PDB entry 1MF1 | X-ray diffraction, 2.70 A resolution | chain A

Chain A:
Protein: Adenylosuccinate Synthetase
Source organism: Mus musculus
Notes: EC 6.3.4.4
Reference sequence: P28650 (PURA1_MOUSE); residues 1-457 here = UniProt positions 1-457
Chain sequence (457 residues; each row starts with the number of its first residue):
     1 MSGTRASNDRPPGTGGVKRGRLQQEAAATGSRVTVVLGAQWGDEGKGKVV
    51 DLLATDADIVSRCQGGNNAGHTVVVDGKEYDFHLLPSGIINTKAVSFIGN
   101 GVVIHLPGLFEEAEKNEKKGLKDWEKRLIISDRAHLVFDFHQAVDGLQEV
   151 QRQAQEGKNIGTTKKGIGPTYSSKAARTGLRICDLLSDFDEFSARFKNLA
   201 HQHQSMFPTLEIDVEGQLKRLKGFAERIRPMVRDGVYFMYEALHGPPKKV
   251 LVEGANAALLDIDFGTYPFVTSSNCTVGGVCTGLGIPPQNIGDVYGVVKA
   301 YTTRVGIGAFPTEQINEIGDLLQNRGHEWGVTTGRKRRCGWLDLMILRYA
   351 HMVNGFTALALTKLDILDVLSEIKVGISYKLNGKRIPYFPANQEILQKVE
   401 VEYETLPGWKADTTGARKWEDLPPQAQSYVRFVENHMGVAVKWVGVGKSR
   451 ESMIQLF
Not modelled in the structure: 1-27
Curated features (UniProtKB/Swiss-Prot):
  - active site: D43 (Proton acceptor), H71 (Proton donor)
  - binding site (GTP): G42 to K48, G70 to T72, R337, K363 to D365, G445 to K448
  - binding site (IMP): D43 to K46, N68 to H71, T163, R177, N256, T271, R335
  - binding site (Mg(2+)): D43, G70
  - binding site (substrate): D43, V331 to R337
Residues lining bound ligands: adenosine monophosphate (AMP): W41, G42, D43, N68, A69, I160, G161, T162, T163, K164, R177, N256, L260, V270, T271, R304, V305, G306, I307

In short:
Ligands of chain A: adenosine monophosphate. UniProt lists active-site residues D43 and H71, 18 GTP-binding
residues, 13 IMP-binding residues and Mg2+-binding residues D43 and G70.
Chain A is Adenylosuccinate Synthetase (Mus musculus); the structure, Structure of the Recombinant
Mouse-Muscle Adenylosuccinate Synthetase Complexed with AMP, was determined by X-ray diffraction (same
publication as 1MEZ and 1MF0).
